3OYN - chains A and C of the 4 polymer chains in the assembly; structure by X-ray diffraction, 2.68 A resolution.

# Chain A
Protein: PFV integrase
From: Human spumaretrovirus
Notes: fragment: to 1143
UniProtKB: P14350 (POL_FOAMV); residues 1-392 here correspond to UniProt positions 752-1143 (UniProt number = residue number + 751)
Amino-acid sequence (395 residues; numbered -2 to 392; the number before each row is that of its first residue; numbers below 1 keep their minus sign (Gly-2 is residue -2)):
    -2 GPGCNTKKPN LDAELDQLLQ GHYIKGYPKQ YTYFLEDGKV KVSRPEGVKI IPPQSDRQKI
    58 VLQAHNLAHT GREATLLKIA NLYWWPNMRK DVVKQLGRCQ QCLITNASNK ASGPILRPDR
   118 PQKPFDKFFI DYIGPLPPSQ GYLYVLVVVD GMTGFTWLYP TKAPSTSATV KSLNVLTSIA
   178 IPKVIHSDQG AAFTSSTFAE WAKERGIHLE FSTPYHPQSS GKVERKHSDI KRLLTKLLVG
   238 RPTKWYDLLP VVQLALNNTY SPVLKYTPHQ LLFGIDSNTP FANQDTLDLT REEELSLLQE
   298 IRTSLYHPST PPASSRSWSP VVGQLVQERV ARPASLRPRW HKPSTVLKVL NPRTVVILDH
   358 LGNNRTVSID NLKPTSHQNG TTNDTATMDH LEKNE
Unresolved in the structure: -2 to 7, 376-392
Differences from the reference sequence: expression tag (-2 to 0); variant Ser217 (Gly968 in P14350), Gly218 (Ser969 in P14350); engineered mutation His224 (Asn975 in P14350)
Metal / ion sites: Zn2+: His62, His66, Cys96, Cys99; Mg2+ site 1: Asp128, Asp185 (together with magnesium); Mg2+ site 2: Asp128, Glu221 (together with magnesium)
Ligand contacts: magnesium (ZZX; (6S)-2-(3-chloro-4-fluorobenzyl)-8-ethyl-10-hydroxy-N,6-dimethyl-1,9-dioxo-1,2,6,7,8,9-hexahydropyrazino[1',2':1,5]pyrrolo[2,3-d]pyridazine-4-carboxamide): Asp128, Tyr129, Asp185, Gln186, Gly187, Tyr212, Pro214, Gln215, Glu221
UniProt features mapped onto this chain:
  - binding site (Mg(2+)): Asp123, Asp185
Reported in the primary citation:
  - mutagenesis - S217Q: decreased catalytic activity
  - mutagenesis - S217H: increased catalytic activity
  - mutagenesis - S217H (Kd 200 nM): decreased binding to magnesium

# Chain C
Molecule: 19-nt DNA strand
Sequence (19 nucleotides; row label = number of the first residue in the row):
     1 ATTGTCATGG AATTTCGCA

# Chain A / chain C interface
Pairs across the interface (42; chain A residue first):
  Ile112(A) - DG4(C)  phosphate contact
  Ile112(A) - DT5(C)  base contact
  Leu113(A) - DT3(C)  base contact
  Leu113(A) - DG4(C)  hydrogen bond to the phosphate
  Arg114(A) - DG4(C)  sugar contact
  Arg114(A) - DT5(C)  salt bridge to the phosphate
  Pro115(A) - DT3(C)  base contact
  Pro115(A) - DG4(C)  phosphate contact
  Pro115(A) - DT5(C)  phosphate contact
  Lys124(A) - DT3(C)  base contact
  His183(A) - DT3(C)  salt bridge to the phosphate
  Glu207(A) - DT2(C)  phosphate contact
  Glu207(A) - DT3(C)  base contact
  Phe208(A) - DT2(C)  sugar contact
  Ser209(A) - DT3(C)  phosphate contact
  Thr210(A) - DT2(C)  phosphate contact
  Thr210(A) - DT3(C)  hydrogen bond to the phosphate
  His213(A) - DG4(C)  salt bridge to the phosphate
  Gln215(A) - DG4(C)  sugar contact
  Ser216(A) - DT3(C)  hydrogen bond to the phosphate
  Gly218(A) - DG4(C)  hydrogen bond to the base
  Gly218(A) - DT5(C)  sugar contact
  Lys219(A) - DT5(C)  sugar contact
  Lys219(A) - DC6(C)  salt bridge to the phosphate
  Arg222(A) - DG4(C)  base contact
  Arg222(A) - DT5(C)  base contact
  Arg222(A) - DC6(C)  hydrogen bond to the base
  Arg222(A) - DA7(C)  hydrogen bond to the sugar
  Asp226(A) - DA7(C)  sugar contact
  Arg229(A) - DA7(C)  hydrogen bond to the phosphate
  Arg229(A) - DT8(C)  salt bridge to the phosphate
  Ser258(A) - DA7(C)  hydrogen bond to the phosphate
  Pro259(A) - DA7(C)  phosphate contact
  Pro259(A) - DT8(C)  base contact
  Lys345(A) - DA1(C)  base contact
  Leu347(A) - DA1(C)  base contact
  Leu347(A) - DT2(C)  sugar contact
  Asn348(A) - DT2(C)  hydrogen bond to the base
  Asn348(A) - DT3(C)  hydrogen bond to the sugar
  Arg350(A) - DG4(C)  salt bridge to the phosphate
  Thr351(A) - DT3(C)  sugar contact
  Thr363(A) - DA1(C)  base contact
Also at the interface, not in a pair above, chain A (30 interface residues in all): Arg117, Glu221, Lys233, Val353

# In short
The interface between chain A and chain C involves 30 residues on one side and 8 on the other, with 10
hydrogen bonds and 6 salt bridges. Among the polar pairs are Gly218(A)-DG4(C), Arg222(A)-DC6(C) and
Asn348(A)-DT2(C). From the paper: S217Q of chain A reduces catalytic activity; S217H of chain A increases
catalytic activity.
Here chain A is PFV integrase (Human spumaretrovirus) and chain C is a 19-nt DNA strand. Entry 3OYN (Crystal
structure of the PFV N224H mutant intasome bound to magnesium and the INSTI MK2048) was determined by X-ray
diffraction together with 3OYA, 3OYB, 3OYC, 3OYD, 3OYE, 3OYF and 4 further entries from the same study.
